PDB entry 6HJ2 | X-ray diffraction, 2.28 A resolution | chain A

[Chain A]
Name: Nuclear receptor subfamily 1 group I member 2
Organism: Homo sapiens
Reference sequence: O75469 (NR1I2_HUMAN); numbering as in UniProt; present here: 130-177, 179-434
Amino-acid sequence (315 residues; each row starts with the number of its first residue; note: 1 number in that range is skipped by the numbering (no residue carries it; nothing is unmodelled there)):
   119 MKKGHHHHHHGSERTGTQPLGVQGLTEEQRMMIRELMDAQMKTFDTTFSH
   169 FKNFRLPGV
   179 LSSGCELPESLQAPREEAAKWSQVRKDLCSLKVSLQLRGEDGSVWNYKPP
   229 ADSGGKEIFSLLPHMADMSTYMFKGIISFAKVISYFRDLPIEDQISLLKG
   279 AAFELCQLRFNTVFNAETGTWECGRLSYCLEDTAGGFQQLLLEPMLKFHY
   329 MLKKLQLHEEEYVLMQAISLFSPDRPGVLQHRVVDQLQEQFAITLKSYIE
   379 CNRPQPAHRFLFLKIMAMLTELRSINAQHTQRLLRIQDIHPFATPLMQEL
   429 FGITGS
Unresolved in the structure: 119-139, 179-195, 312-314
Construct notes: initiating methionine (119); expression tag (120-129)
Small-molecule neighbours: Dabrafenib (P06): Leu209, Val211, Met243, Ser247, Phe251, Phe281, Cys284, Gln285, Phe288, Trp299, Tyr306, Met323, His407, Thr408, Leu411, Phe420, Met425, Phe429
Curated features (UniProtKB/Swiss-Prot):
  - binding site (hyperforin): Ser247, Gln285 to Phe288, His407
What the authors report for this chain:
  - binding site for Dabrafenib: Ser247, Phe288, Trp299, Tyr306

[Overview]
Chain A binds Dabrafenib. UniProt lists 6 hyperforin-binding residues. From the paper: a binding site for
Dabrafenib at Ser247, Phe288 and Trp299 among others.
Chain A is Nuclear receptor subfamily 1 group I member 2 (Homo sapiens); the structure, Crystal structure of
hPXR in complex with dabrafenib, was determined by X-ray diffraction together with 7P3V from the same study.
